Entry 7CWD (X-ray diffraction, 2.00 A resolution); this record covers chain A.

[Chain A]
Molecule: beta-glalactosidase
Source organism: Bacillus circulans
Notes: EC 3.2.1.23
Chain sequence (815 residues; row label = number of the first residue in the row):
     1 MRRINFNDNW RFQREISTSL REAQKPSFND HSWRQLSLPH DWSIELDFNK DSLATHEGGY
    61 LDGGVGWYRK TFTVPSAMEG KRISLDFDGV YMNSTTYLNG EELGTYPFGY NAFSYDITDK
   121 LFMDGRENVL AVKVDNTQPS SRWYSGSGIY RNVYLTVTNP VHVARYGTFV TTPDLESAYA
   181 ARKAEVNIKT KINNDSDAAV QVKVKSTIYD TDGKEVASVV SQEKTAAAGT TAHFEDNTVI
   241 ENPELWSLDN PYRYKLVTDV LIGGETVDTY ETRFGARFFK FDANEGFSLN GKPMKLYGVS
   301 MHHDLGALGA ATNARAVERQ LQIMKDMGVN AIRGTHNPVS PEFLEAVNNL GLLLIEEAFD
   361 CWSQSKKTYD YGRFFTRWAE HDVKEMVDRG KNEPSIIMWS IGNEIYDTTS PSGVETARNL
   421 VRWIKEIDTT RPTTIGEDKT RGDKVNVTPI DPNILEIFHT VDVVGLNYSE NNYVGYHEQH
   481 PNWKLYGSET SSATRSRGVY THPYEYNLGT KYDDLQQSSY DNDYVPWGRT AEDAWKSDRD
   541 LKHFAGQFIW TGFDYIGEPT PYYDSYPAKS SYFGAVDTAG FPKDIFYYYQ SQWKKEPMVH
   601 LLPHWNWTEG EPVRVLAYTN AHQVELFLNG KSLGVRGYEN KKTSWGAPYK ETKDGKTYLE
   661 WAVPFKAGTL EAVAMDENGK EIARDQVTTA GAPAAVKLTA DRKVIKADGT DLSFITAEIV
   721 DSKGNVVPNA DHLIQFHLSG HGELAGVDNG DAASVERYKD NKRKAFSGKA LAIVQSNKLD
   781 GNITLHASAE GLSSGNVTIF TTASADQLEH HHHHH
Disordered / not traced: 804-815
Ligand contacts:
  - beta-D-galactopyranose (GAL): Arg142, His336, Asn403, Glu404, Asn467, Tyr468, Glu489, Ser492, Val525, Trp527, Trp550, Glu558, Phe573
  - oligosaccharide (beta-D-galactopyranose, alpha-D-glucopyranose units): Arg142, Glu404, Asp438, Arg441, Tyr468, Glu489, Trp527, Glu558

[Summary]
Chain A binds a glycan and beta-D-galactopyranose.
Chain A is beta-glalactosidase (Bacillus circulans); the structure, Crystal structure of beta-galactosidase II
from Bacillus circulans in complex with beta-D-galactopyranosyl disaccharide, was determined by X-ray
diffraction (same publication as 7CWI).
